7K0C - chains H and G of the 12 polymer chains in the assembly; structure by electron microscopy, 3.30 A resolution.

== Chain H (and G) ==
Molecule: Immunoglobulin heavy constant mu
Organism: Homo sapiens
Notes: chain G of this document is another copy of the same molecule, construct and numbering; everything in this record applies to it too
Reference sequence: P01871 (IGHM_HUMAN); residues 226-576 here correspond to UniProt positions 103-453 (UniProt number = residue number - 123)
Chain sequence (369 residues; each row starts with the number of its first residue):
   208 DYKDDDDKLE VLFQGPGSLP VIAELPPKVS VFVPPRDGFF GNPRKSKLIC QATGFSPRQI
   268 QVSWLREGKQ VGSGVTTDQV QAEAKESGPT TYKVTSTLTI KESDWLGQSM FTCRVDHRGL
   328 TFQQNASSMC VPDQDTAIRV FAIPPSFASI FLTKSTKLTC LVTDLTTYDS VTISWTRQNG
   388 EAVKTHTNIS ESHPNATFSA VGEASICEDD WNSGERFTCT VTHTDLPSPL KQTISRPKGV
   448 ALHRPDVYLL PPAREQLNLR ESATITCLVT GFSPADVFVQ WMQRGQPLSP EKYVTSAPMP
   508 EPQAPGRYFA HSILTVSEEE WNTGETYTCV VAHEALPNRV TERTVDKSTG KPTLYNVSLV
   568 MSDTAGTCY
Not modelled in the structure: 208-344, 445-446 (chain G: 208-344, 447-448)
Sequence notes: expression tag (208-225)
UniProt features mapped onto this chain:
  - glycosylation (N-linked (GlcNAc...) asparagine): Asn332 (complex), Asn395, Asn402
Cystine bridges: Cys367-Cys426, Cys474-Cys536
From the paper describing this entry:
  - self-association interface (contacts with another copy of this molecule): Leu561 to Ser569

== How chain H and chain G interact ==
Residue-residue contacts (42; chain H residue first):
  Phe358(H) - Asn545(G)
  Cys414(H) - Cys414(G)  disulfide
  Arg451(H) - Gly492(G)
  Gly492(H) - Arg451(G)
  Val537(H) - Asn545(G)
  Pro544(H) - Met489(G)  hydrophobic
  Asn545(H) - Phe358(G)
  Asn545(H) - Val537(G)
  Asn545(H) - Val547(G)
  Arg546(H) - Lys361(G)
  Val547(H) - Asn545(G)
  Glu549(H) - Thr548(G)
  Glu549(H) - Glu549(G)
  Lys558(H) - Pro559(G)
  Thr560(H) - Pro559(G)
  Thr560(H) - Thr560(G)
  Leu561(H) - Leu561(G)
  Leu561(H) - Tyr562(G)
  Tyr562(H) - Leu561(G)  hydrophobic
  Tyr562(H) - Tyr562(G)  hydrophobic
  Asn563(H) - Tyr562(G)
  Asn563(H) - Asn563(G)
  Asn563(H) - Val564(G)
  Val564(H) - Val564(G)
  Ser565(H) - Val564(G)  hydrogen bond (backbone-backbone)
  Ser565(H) - Ser565(G)
  Ser565(H) - Leu566(G)  hydrogen bond (backbone-backbone)
  Leu566(H) - Leu566(G)
  Val567(H) - Leu566(G)  hydrogen bond (backbone-backbone)
  Val567(H) - Val567(G)  hydrophobic
  Val567(H) - Met568(G)  hydrogen bond (backbone-backbone)
  Val567(H) - Ser569(G)
  Met568(H) - Met568(G)
  Met568(H) - Ser569(G)
  Ser569(H) - Ser569(G)
  Thr571(H) - Thr571(G)
  Thr574(H) - Gly573(G)
  Cys575(H) - Gly573(G)
  Cys575(H) - Thr574(G)
  Cys575(H) - Cys575(G)  disulfide
  Tyr576(H) - Gly573(G)  hydrogen bond (backbone-backbone)
  Tyr576(H) - Thr574(G)
Other interface residues (no listed pair), chain G (28 interface residues in all): Pro544, Ala572
Inter-chain disulfides: Cys414(H)-Cys414(G), Cys575(H)-Cys575(G)

== In short ==
Chain H and chain G form an interface of 25 and 28 residues respectively, with 2 disulfide bonds and 5
hydrogen bonds. Backbone hydrogen bonds pair Ser565(H)-Val564(G), Ser565(H)-Leu566(G) and Val567(H)-Leu566(G).
From the paper: a self-association interface involving Leu561(H).
Chain H and chain G are both Immunoglobulin heavy constant mu (Homo sapiens); the structure, Structure of
Secretory IgM Core, was determined by electron microscopy.
